6RAY - chains A and H of the 12 polymer chains in the assembly; structure by electron microscopy, 4.28 A resolution (low resolution: residue-level contacts below are approximate; hydrogen-bond / salt-bridge calls are withheld).

Chain A:
Name: CDC45L
Organism: Drosophila melanogaster
Reference sequence: O96989 (O96989_DROME); residue numbers follow UniProt; this construct covers 1-575
Sequence (575 residues; numbered 1 to 575; the number before each row is that of its first residue):
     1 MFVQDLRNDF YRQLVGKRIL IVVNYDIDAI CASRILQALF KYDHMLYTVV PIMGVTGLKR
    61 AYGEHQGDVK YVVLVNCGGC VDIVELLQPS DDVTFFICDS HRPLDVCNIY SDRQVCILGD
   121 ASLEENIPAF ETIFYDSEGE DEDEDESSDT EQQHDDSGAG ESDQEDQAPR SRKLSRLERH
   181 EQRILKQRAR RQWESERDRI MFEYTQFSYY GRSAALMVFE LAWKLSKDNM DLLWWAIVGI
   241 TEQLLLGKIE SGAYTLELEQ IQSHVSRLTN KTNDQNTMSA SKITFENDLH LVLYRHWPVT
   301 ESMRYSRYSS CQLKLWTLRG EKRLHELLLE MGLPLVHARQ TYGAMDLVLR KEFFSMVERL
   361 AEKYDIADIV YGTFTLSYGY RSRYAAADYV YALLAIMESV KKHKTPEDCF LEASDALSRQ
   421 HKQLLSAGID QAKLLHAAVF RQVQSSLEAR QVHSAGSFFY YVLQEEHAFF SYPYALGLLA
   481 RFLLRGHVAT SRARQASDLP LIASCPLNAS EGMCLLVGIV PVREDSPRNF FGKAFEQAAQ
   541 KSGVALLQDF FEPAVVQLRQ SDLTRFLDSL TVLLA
Unresolved in the structure: 1-5, 573-575

Chain H:
Name: IP07275p
Organism: Drosophila melanogaster
Reference sequence: Q9W0I7 (Q9W0I7_DROME); residues 1-202 here = UniProt positions 1-202
Sequence (202 residues; each row starts with the number of its first residue):
     1 MSRQTKMFGE KAFDLLKELE RSSQTIPAFD DDGVRQVLEE IKAIFEENVA QASSYNASGD
    61 RSLWPLLNFR HAALQRNKRC LLAYLYERCR RIKALRWEFG PIIPGDIKQA LCEPEVTFFN
   121 NYSKSLAAYM CSAGYNQGLP IDLTNNLRPP KSLYIEVRCM EDYGKFELDD GEVIHLKKNS
   181 QHYLPRAQVE SLVRQGILHH IA
Unresolved in the structure: 1-6, 108-113, 202

Interface between chain A and chain H:
Pairs across the interface (41):
  Val15(A) with Ser152(H)
  Gly16(A) with Ser152(H)
  Lys17(A) with Ser152(H); Tyr154(H); Ile155(H)
  Arg18(A) with Ile155(H)
  Ile19(A) with Glu156(H)
  Gln37(A) with His200(H)
  Lys41(A) with Pro149(H); Lys151(H)
  His44(A) with Pro149(H); Lys151(H)
  Met45(A) with Lys151(H)
  Leu46(A) with Arg148(H); Lys151(H); Ile155(H); Arg186(H); Ile201(H)
  Tyr47(A) with His200(H); Ile201(H)
  Thr48(A) with Ile155(H); Glu156(H); Gln181(H); His200(H); Ile201(H)
  Val49(A) with Arg158(H); His200(H)
  Val50(A) with Arg158(H)
  Pro51(A) with Arg158(H)
  Glu64(A) with Gln181(H); His182(H); Tyr183(H)
  His65(A) with Glu156(H); Gln181(H); His182(H); Tyr183(H)
  Gln66(A) with Tyr183(H)
  Gly67(A) with Tyr183(H)
  Val69(A) with Tyr154(H); Tyr183(H)
  Glu407(A) with Lys178(H)
Interface residues without a listed pair, chain A (24 interface residues in all): Asp68, Asp408, Leu411
Interface residues without a listed pair, chain H (18 interface residues in all): Val157, Asn179, His199

Overview:
24 residues of chain A face 18 of chain H across their interface.
Here chain A is CDC45L and chain H is IP07275p, both from Drosophila melanogaster. Entry 6RAY (D. melanogaster
CMG-DNA, State 2A) was determined by electron microscopy together with 6RAZ, 6RAW and 6RAX from the same
study.
